Entry 6MQP (X-ray diffraction, 3.30 A resolution); this record covers chain A.

[Chain A]
Molecule: Capsid protein
Source organism: Human immunodeficiency virus 1
UniProtKB: B6DRA0 (B6DRA0_9HIV1); residues 1-231 here correspond to UniProt positions 133-363 (UniProt number = residue number + 132)
Amino-acid sequence (232 residues; numbered 0 to 231; the number before each row is that of its first residue; numbering starts at 0):
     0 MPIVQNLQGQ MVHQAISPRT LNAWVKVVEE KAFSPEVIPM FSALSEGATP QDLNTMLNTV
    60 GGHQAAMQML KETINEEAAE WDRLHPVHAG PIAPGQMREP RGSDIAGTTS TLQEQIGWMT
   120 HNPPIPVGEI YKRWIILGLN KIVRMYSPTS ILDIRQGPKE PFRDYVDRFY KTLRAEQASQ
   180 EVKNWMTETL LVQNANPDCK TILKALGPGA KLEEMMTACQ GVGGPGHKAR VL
Not modelled in the structure: 0, 5-9, 222-231
Cystine bridges: Cys-198/Cys-218
Differences from the reference sequence: initiating methionine (0); engineered mutation Lys-210 (Thr342 in B6DRA0)
Reported in the primary citation:
  - mutagenesis - E71A (60% of WT), E75A (60% of WT), T210K, E212A, E213A (40% of WT): decreased binding to MxB
  - mutagenesis - E213A: increased stability (proposed by the authors, not directly observed)

[Summary]
The paper reports that E71A, E75A and T210K, among others, reduce binding to MxB; E213A increases stability.
Chain A is Capsid protein (Human immunodeficiency virus 1); the structure, Structure of HIV-1 CA T210K, was
determined by X-ray diffraction, deposited together with 6MQA and 6MQO.
